PDB entry 9HBZ | electron microscopy, 3.49 A resolution | chains G and K of the 12 polymer chains in the assembly

[Chain G]
Name: Tilapia Lake Virus nucleoprotein (segment 4)
Organism: Tilapia lake virus
UniProt: A0A1Y9SHW7 (A0A1Y9SHW7_9VIRU); numbering as in UniProt (aligned over 1-354)
Chain sequence (354 residues; numbered 1 to 354; the number before each row is that of its first residue):
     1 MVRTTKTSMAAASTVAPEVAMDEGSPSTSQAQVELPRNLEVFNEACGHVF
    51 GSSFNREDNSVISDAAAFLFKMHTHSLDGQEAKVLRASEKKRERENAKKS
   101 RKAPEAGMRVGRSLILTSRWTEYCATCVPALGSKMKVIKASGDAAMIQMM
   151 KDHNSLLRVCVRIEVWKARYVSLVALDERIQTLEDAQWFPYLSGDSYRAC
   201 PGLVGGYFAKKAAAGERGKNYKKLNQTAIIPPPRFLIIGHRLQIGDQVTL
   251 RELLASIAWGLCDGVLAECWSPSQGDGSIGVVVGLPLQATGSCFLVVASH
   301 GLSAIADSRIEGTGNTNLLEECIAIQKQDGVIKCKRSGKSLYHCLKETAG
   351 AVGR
Not modelled in the structure: 1-33, 291-292, 311-316, 351-354

[Chain K]
Molecule: 40-mer vRNA loop
Sequence (10 nucleotides; each row starts with the number of its first residue):
   401 XXXXXXXXXX
Modified residues: Y5P (1-(5-O-phosphono-beta-D-ribofuranosyl)-1,4-dihydropyrimidine) at position 401, P5P (purine riboside-5'-monophosphate) at position 402, P5P (purine riboside-5'-monophosphate) at position 403, P5P (purine riboside-5'-monophosphate) at position 404, P5P (purine riboside-5'-monophosphate) at position 405, P5P (purine riboside-5'-monophosphate) at position 406, Y5P (1-(5-O-phosphono-beta-D-ribofuranosyl)-1,4-dihydropyrimidine) at position 407, Y5P (1-(5-O-phosphono-beta-D-ribofuranosyl)-1,4-dihydropyrimidine) at position 408, Y5P (1-(5-O-phosphono-beta-D-ribofuranosyl)-1,4-dihydropyrimidine) at position 409, P5P (purine riboside-5'-monophosphate) at position 410

[How chain G and chain K interact]
Contacting residue pairs (26):
  Lys83(G) - Y5P_408(K)  sugar contact
  Lys83(G) - Y5P_409(K)  salt bridge to the phosphate
  Leu85(G) - Y5P_408(K)  sugar contact
  Lys91(G) - Y5P_409(K)  salt bridge to the phosphate
  Lys91(G) - P5P_410(K)  salt bridge to the phosphate
  Leu131(G) - Y5P_408(K)  sugar contact
  Gly132(G) - Y5P_408(K)  base contact
  Lys134(G) - Y5P_407(K)  salt bridge to the phosphate
  Met135(G) - P5P_405(K)  phosphate contact
  Met135(G) - Y5P_407(K)  base contact
  Lys136(G) - P5P_405(K)  salt bridge to the phosphate
  Lys136(G) - P5P_406(K)  phosphate contact
  Lys139(G) - P5P_404(K)  hydrogen bond to the phosphate
  Lys139(G) - P5P_405(K)  salt bridge to the phosphate
  Met150(G) - Y5P_407(K)  base contact
  Lys151(G) - P5P_403(K)  phosphate contact
  Lys151(G) - P5P_404(K)  salt bridge to the phosphate
  Asn154(G) - Y5P_407(K)  base contact
  Arg158(G) - P5P_403(K)  salt bridge to the phosphate
  Arg198(G) - P5P_406(K)  hydrogen bond to the sugar
  Arg198(G) - Y5P_407(K)  hydrogen bond to the sugar
  Arg198(G) - Y5P_409(K)  base contact
  Tyr207(G) - P5P_410(K)  base contact
  Phe208(G) - Y5P_409(K)  base contact
  Phe208(G) - P5P_410(K)  base contact
  Asn220(G) - P5P_405(K)  base contact
Also at the interface, not in a pair above, chain G (23 interface residues in all): Ala82, Val84, Ser133, His153, Gly194, Asp195

[In short]
The interface between chain G and chain K involves 23 residues on one side and 8 on the other; the contacts
include 3 hydrogen bonds and 8 salt bridges. Among the polar pairs are Arg198(G)-P5P_406(K),
Arg198(G)-Y5P_407(K) and Lys139(G)-P5P_404(K).
Chain G is Tilapia Lake Virus nucleoprotein (segment 4) (Tilapia lake virus) and chain K is a 40-mer vRNA
loop; the structure, TiLV-NP hexamer (pseudo-C6), was determined by electron microscopy, deposited together
with 9HBR, 9HBS, 9HBT, 9HBU, 9HBV, 9HBW, 9HBX and 9HBY.
